5F6K - chains C and M of the 7 polymer chains in the assembly; structure by X-ray diffraction, 2.41 A resolution.

Chain C:
Molecule: Histone-lysine N-methyltransferase 2C
Organism: Homo sapiens
Notes: EC 2.1.1.43
UniProtKB: Q8NEZ4 (KMT2C_HUMAN); numbering as in UniProt (aligned over 4757-4911)
Amino-acid sequence (159 residues; numbered 4753 to 4911; the number before each row is that of its first residue):
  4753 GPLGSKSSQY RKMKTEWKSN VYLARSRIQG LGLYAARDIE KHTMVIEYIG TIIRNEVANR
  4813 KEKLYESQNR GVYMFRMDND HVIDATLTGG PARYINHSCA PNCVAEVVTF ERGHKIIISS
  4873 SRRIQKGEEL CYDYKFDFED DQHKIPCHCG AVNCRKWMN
Unresolved in the structure: 4753, 4889-4896
Construct notes: expression tag (4753-4756)
Metal / ion sites: Zn2+: C4851, C4899, C4901, C4906
Small-molecule neighbours: S-adenosylhomocysteine (SAH): I4780, Q4781, G4782, L4783, G4823, V4824, Y4825, R4845, Y4846, I4847, N4848, H4849, Y4886, P4898, C4899, H4900, C4901, M4910
Curated features (UniProtKB/Swiss-Prot):
  - binding site (S-adenosyl-L-methionine): Y4825, N4848, H4849
  - binding site (Zn(2+)): C4851, C4899, C4901, C4906
  - mutagenesis: R4779 (R4779P: Confers a WRAD-dependent gain-of-function histone H3 dimethylation activity. Converts H3K4me1 into H3K4me2), Y4786 (Y4786F: Confers a WRAD-dependent gain-of-function histone H3 dimethylation activity. Converts H3K4me1 into H3K4me2), N4848 (N4848A: Abolishes interaction with S-adenosyl-L-methionine), Q4877 (Q4877Y: Confers a WRAD-dependent gain-of-function histone H3 dimethylation activity. Converts H3K4me1 into H3K4me2), H4900 (H4900N: Confers a WRAD-dependent gain-of-function histone H3 dimethylation activity. Converts H3K4me1 into H3K4me2)
Reported in the primary citation:
  - binding site for S-adenosylhomocysteine: Y4825
  - contacts within the chain: Y4825-R4845 (from molecular simulation)
  - conformationally variable residues (side-chain flip): V4824
  - binding site for peptide ARTKQTARK (chain M): F4827
  - mutagenesis - R4806A: decreased catalytic activity

Chain M:
Molecule: peptide ARTKQTARK
Amino-acid sequence (9 residues; numbered 1 to 9; the number before each row is that of its first residue):
     1 ARTKQTARK
Unresolved in the structure: 1, 8-9

Interface between chain C and chain M:
Pairs across the interface - 24 pairs, chain C then chain M:
  Y4800(C) with K4(M), hydrogen bond
  N4811(C) with R2(M), hydrogen bond
  E4814(C) with R2(M), salt bridge
  V4824(C) with R2(M); K4(M)
  M4826(C) with T3(M); K4(M), hydrogen bond (backbone-backbone)
  F4827(C) with K4(M); Q5(M); T6(M)
  R4828(C) with T3(M); K4(M), hydrogen bond (backbone-backbone); Q5(M)
  V4834(C) with T3(M)
  R4845(C) with K4(M), hydrogen bond (backbone-side chain)
  A4857(C) with T6(M)
  V4859(C) with T6(M)
  Y4884(C) with K4(M)
  Y4886(C) with K4(M); Q5(M), hydrogen bond (backbone-backbone)
  K4887(C) with Q5(M); T6(M)
  F4888(C) with T3(M); K4(M)
Interface residues without a listed pair, chain C (18 interface residues in all): Y4825, E4858, D4885
Interface residues without a listed pair, chain M (6 interface residues in all): A7
From the paper, about this interface:
  - interface residues, chain M: R2(M), T3(M)

Summary:
18 residues of chain C and 6 residues of chain M are in contact, with 6 hydrogen bonds and 1 salt bridge.
Polar pairs include E4814(C)-R2(M), Y4800(C)-K4(M) and N4811(C)-R2(M). Bound to chain C:
S-adenosylhomocysteine. From the paper: a binding site for S-adenosylhomocysteine at Y4825(C); R4806A of chain
C reduces catalytic activity.
Here chain C is Histone-lysine N-methyltransferase 2C (Homo sapiens) and chain M is peptide ARTKQTARK. Entry
5F6K (Crystal structure of the MLL3-Ash2L-RbBP5 complex) was determined by X-ray diffraction, deposited
together with 5F59, 5F5E and 5F6L.
